8YM5 - chains H and A of the 10 polymer chains in the assembly; structure by X-ray diffraction, 2.09 A resolution.

# Chain H
Name: CASP8 and FADD-like apoptosis regulator subunit p43
Source organism: Homo sapiens
UniProt: O15519 (CFLAR_HUMAN); residues 1-181 here = UniProt positions 1-181
Amino-acid sequence (184 residues; each row starts with the number of its first residue; numbers below 1 keep their minus sign (Gly-2 is residue -2)):
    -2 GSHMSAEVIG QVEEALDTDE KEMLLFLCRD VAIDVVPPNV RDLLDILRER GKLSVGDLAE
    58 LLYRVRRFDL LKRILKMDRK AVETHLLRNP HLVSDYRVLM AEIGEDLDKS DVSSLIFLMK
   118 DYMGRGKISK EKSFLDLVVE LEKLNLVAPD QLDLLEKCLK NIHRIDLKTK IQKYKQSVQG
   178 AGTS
Not modelled in the structure: -2 to 0, 176-181
Modified positions: Mse1, Mse20, Mse74, Mse97, Mse116, Mse120 (selenomethionine; parent Met)
Construct notes: expression tag (-2 to 0); engineered mutation Gly7 (His in O15519)
Reported in the primary citation:
  - mutagenesis - H7G/R38D, H7G/E46A, H7G/K140D, H7G/K124D: decreased binding to Caspase-8 (chain A)

# Chain A
Name: Caspase-8
Source organism: Homo sapiens
Notes: EC 3.4.22.61
UniProt: Q14790 (CASP8_HUMAN); numbering as in UniProt (aligned over 1-185)
Amino-acid sequence (185 residues; each row starts with the number of its first residue):
     1 MDFSRNLYDI GEQLDSEDLA SLKFLSLDYI PQRKQEPIKD ALMLFQRLQE KRMLEESNLS
    61 FLKELLFRIN RLDLLITYLN TRKEEMEREL QTPGRAQISA YRVMLYQISE EVSRSELRSF
   121 KGGLQEEISK CKLDDDMNLL DIFIEMEKRV ILGEGKLDIL KRVCAQINKS LLKIINDYEE
   181 FSKER
Not modelled in the structure: 1, 181-185
Modified positions: Mse1 (selenomethionine); Mse43, Mse53, Mse86, Mse104, Mse137, Mse146 (selenomethionine; parent Met)
Construct notes: engineered mutation Gly122 (Phe in Q14790), Gly123 (Leu in Q14790)
Swiss-Prot annotation at these positions:
  - mutagenesis: Asp73 (D73A: Abolishes binding to FLASH. Induces NF-kappa-B activation)
Reported in the primary citation:
  - self-association interface (contacts with another copy of this molecule): Glu12, Asn70, Glu110
  - mutagenesis - E12A/F122G/L123G, N70A/F122G/L123G, E110A/F122G/L123G: unchanged binding to CASP8 and FADD-like apoptosis regulator subunit p43 (chain H)

# Chain H / chain A interface
Pairs across the interface (31; chain H residue first):
  Asp16(H) - Arg33(A)  salt bridge
  Arg63(H) - Glu50(A)
  Arg64(H) - Glu50(A)
  Phe65(H) - Glu50(A)  hydrogen bond (backbone-backbone)
  Phe65(H) - Lys51(A)
  Phe65(H) - Arg52(A)
  Asp66(H) - Gln49(A)
  Asp66(H) - Glu50(A)  hydrogen bond (backbone-backbone)
  Asp66(H) - Arg52(A)
  Lys69(H) - Arg52(A)
  Gly101(H) - Arg33(A)
  Glu102(H) - Pro31(A)
  Glu102(H) - Gln32(A)  hydrogen bond (backbone-backbone)
  Glu102(H) - Arg33(A)  salt bridge
  Glu102(H) - Lys34(A)  salt bridge
  Asp103(H) - Pro31(A)
  Asp103(H) - Gln32(A)
  Leu104(H) - Arg33(A)
  Asp105(H) - Glu36(A)
  Lys106(H) - Glu36(A)  hydrogen bond (backbone-side chain)
  Ser130(H) - Arg33(A)
  His160(H) - Cys131(A)  hydrogen bond
  His160(H) - Lys148(A)
  His160(H) - Arg149(A)
  Arg161(H) - Lys148(A)
  Ile162(H) - Lys148(A)  hydrogen bond (backbone-backbone)
  Ile162(H) - Arg149(A)
  Ile162(H) - Val150(A)  hydrophobic
  Asp163(H) - Glu147(A)
  Asp163(H) - Lys148(A)  hydrogen bond (backbone-backbone)
  Asp163(H) - Val150(A)
Other interface residues (no listed pair), chain H (22 interface residues in all): Asp14, Glu17, Asp75, Asp108, Thr166
Other interface residues (no listed pair), chain A (15 interface residues in all): Arg47
Interface features reported in the paper:
  - interface residues, chain A: Arg33(A), Arg52(A), Lys148(A)
  - hot spots on chain A (mutagenesis) - R33D/F122G/L123G, R52D/F122G/L123G: decreased binding to CASP8 and FADD-like apoptosis regulator subunit p43 (chain H)

# In short
22 residues of chain H face 15 of chain A across their interface; the contacts include 7 hydrogen bonds and 3
salt bridges. Among the polar pairs are Asp16(H)-Arg33(A), Glu102(H)-Arg33(A) and Glu102(H)-Lys34(A). From the
paper: H7G/R38D, H7G/E46A and H7G/K140D of chain H, among others, reduce binding to Caspase-8 (chain A);
interface residues Arg33(A), Arg52(A) and Lys148(A); 9 substitutions were tested in all.
Here chain H is CASP8 and FADD-like apoptosis regulator subunit p43 and chain A is Caspase-8, both from Homo
sapiens. Entry 8YM5 (Structure of Caspase-8/cFLIP death effector domain assembly) was determined by X-ray
diffraction, deposited together with 8YM4, 8YM6, 8YNI, 8YNK, 8YNL, 8YNM and 8YNN.
